3MWV - chain A; structure by X-ray diffraction, 2.20 A resolution.

== Chain A ==
Name: Genome polyprotein
From: Hepatitis C virus
Notes: EC 2.7.7.48; fragment: to 2989
Reference sequence: O92972 (POLG_HCVJ4); residues 1-570 here correspond to UniProt positions 2420-2989 (UniProt number = residue number + 2419)
Sequence (576 residues; row label = number of the first residue in the row):
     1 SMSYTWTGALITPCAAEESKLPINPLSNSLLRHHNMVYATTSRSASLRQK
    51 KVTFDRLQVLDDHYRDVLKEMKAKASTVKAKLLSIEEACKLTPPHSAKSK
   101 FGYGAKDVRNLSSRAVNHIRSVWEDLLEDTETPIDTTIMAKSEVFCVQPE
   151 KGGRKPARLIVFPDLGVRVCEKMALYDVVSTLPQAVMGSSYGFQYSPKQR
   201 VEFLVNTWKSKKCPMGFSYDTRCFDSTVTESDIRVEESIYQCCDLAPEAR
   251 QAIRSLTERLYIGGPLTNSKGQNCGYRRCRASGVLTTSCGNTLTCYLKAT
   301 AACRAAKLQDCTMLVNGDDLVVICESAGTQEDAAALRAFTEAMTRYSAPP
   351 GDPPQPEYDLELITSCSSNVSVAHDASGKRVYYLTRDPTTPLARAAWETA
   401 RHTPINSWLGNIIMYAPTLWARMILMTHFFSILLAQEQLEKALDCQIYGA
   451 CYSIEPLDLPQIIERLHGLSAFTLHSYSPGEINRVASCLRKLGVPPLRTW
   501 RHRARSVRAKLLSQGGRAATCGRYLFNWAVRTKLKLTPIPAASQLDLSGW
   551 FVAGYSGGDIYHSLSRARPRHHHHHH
Disordered / not traced: 150-153, 564-576
Sequence notes: expression tag (571-576)
Swiss-Prot annotation at these positions:
  - binding site (Mg(2+)): D220, D318, D319
  - modified residue (Phosphoserine): S29, S42

== Summary ==
UniProt lists 3 Mg2+-binding residues.
Chain A is Genome polyprotein (Hepatitis C virus); the structure, Crystal structure of HCV NS5B polymerase,
was determined by X-ray diffraction together with 3MWW from the same study.
